PDB entry 6IBU | X-ray diffraction, 2.25 A resolution | chain A

== Chain A ==
Protein: Probable glycosidase crf1
Organism: Neosartorya fumigata (strain ATCC MYA-4609 / Af293 / CBS 101355 / FGSC A1100)
Notes: EC 3.2.-.-
UniProt: Q8J0P4 (CRF1_ASPFU); residues 22-266 here = UniProt positions 22-266
Chain sequence (245 residues; each row starts with the number of its first residue):
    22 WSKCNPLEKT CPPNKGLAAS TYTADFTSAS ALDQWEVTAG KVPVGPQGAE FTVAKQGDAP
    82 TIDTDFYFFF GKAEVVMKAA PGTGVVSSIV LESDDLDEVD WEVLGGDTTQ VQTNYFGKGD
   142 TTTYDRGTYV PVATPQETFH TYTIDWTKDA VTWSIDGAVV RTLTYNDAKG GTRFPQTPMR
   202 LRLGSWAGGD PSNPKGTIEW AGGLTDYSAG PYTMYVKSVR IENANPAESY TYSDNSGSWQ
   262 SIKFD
Disordered / not traced: 22-23
Curated features (UniProtKB/Swiss-Prot):
  - active site: Glu-119 (Nucleophile), Glu-123 (Proton donor)
  - binding site (chitin): Glu-123, Arg-203, Trp-207, Thr-218
  - mutagenesis: Ser-109 (S109A: Leads to a four-fold increase of the transglycosylase activity), Glu-119 (E119Q: Abolishes both the chitinase and the transglycosylase activities), Asp-121 (D121N: Abolishes both the chitinase and the transglycosylase activities), Glu-123 (E123Q: Abolishes both the chitinase and the transglycosylase activities), Asn-135 (N135A: Results in a severe reduction of transglycosylase activity), Phe-137 (F137A: Abolishes both the chitinase and the transglycosylase activities), Tyr-145 (Y145A: Maintains 24% activity using L5-SR as acceptor, whereas it has only 8% activity when CH5-SR acted as acceptor), Arg-203 (R203A: Does not lead to significant changes in the activity), Trp-207 (W207A: Abolishes both the chitinase and the transglycosylase activities), Thr-218 (T218A: Results in a severe reduction of transglycosylase activity), Trp-221 (W221A: Abolishes both the chitinase and the transglycosylase activities)
Disulfide bonds: Cys-25/Cys-32
Reported in the primary citation:
  - mutagenesis - E119Q, D121N, E123Q, F137A, W207A, W221A: abolished catalytic activity
  - mutagenesis - T218A: decreased catalytic activity
  - mutagenesis - Y145A: decreased catalytic activity on L5-SR
  - mutagenesis - Y145A: decreased catalytic activity on CH5-SR
  - mutagenesis - R203A: unchanged catalytic activity
  - mutagenesis - N135A: decreased catalytic activity on L5-SR or CH5-SR
  - mutagenesis - S109A: increased catalytic activity
  - catalytic residues: Asp-121
  - specificity-determining residues: Tyr-145 (proposed by the authors, not directly observed)

== Overview ==
Curated annotation (UniProt) lists active-site residues Glu-119 and Glu-123, 4 chitin-binding residues and 11
mutagenesis sites. From the paper: the catalytic residue Asp-121; E119Q, D121N and E123Q, among others,
abolish catalytic activity; 11 substitutions were tested in all.
Chain A is Probable glycosidase crf1 (Neosartorya fumigata (strain ATCC MYA-4609 / Af293 / CBS 101355 / FGSC
A1100)); the structure, Apo Crh5 transglycosylase, was determined by X-ray diffraction (same publication as
6IBW).
